PDB entry 5E9T | X-ray diffraction, 2.92 A resolution | chains C and D of the 4 polymer chains in the assembly

== Chain C ==
Protein: Glycosyltransferase Gtf1
From: Streptococcus gordonii
Notes: EC 2.4.1.-
Reference sequence: Q9AET5 (GTF1_STRGN); residue numbers follow UniProt; this construct covers 2-503
Sequence (503 residues; row label = number of the first residue in the row):
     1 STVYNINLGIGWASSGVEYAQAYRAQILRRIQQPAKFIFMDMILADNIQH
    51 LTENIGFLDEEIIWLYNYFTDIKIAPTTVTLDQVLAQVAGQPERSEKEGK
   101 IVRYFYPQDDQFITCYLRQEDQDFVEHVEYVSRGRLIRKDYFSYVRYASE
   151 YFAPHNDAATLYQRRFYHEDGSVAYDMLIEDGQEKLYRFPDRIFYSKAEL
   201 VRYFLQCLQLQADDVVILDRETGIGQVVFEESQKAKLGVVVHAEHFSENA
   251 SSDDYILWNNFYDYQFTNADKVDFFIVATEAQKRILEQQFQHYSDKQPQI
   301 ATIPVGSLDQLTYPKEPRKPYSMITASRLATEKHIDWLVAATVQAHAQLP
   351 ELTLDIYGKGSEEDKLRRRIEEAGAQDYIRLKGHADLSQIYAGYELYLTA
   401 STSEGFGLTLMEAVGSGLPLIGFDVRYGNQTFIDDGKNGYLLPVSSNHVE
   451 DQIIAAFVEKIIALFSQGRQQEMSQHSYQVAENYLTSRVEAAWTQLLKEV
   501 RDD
Sequence notes: expression tag (1); engineered mutation Phe-124 (Ser in Q9AET5)
Modified / non-standard residues: Mse-40, Mse-42, Mse-177, Mse-323, Mse-411, Mse-473 (selenomethionine; parent Met)
Swiss-Prot annotation at these positions:
  - binding site (UDP): Gly-16 to Tyr-19, Arg-328, Tyr-357, Gly-383 to Ala-385, Thr-409
  - binding site (N-acetyl-D-glucosamine): His-242, Gly-405 to Gly-407
From the paper describing this entry:
  - mutagenesis - E404Q: abolished catalytic activity
  - mutagenesis - Q226A/N249A/D263A/T267A: decreased binding to Glycosyltransferase-stabilizing protein Gtf2 (chain D)
  - higher-order assembly contacts with a neighbouring Glycosyltransferase-stabilizing protein Gtf2: Gln-226, Asn-249
  - catalytic residues: Glu-404 (citing earlier work)

== Chain D ==
Protein: Glycosyltransferase-stabilizing protein Gtf2
From: Streptococcus gordonii
Reference sequence: Q79T00 (GTF2_STRGN); residue numbers follow UniProt; this construct covers 2-447
Sequence (447 residues; numbered 1 to 447; the number before each row is that of its first residue):
     1 MIQLFDYYNQETQDLHDSLLAAGYACPTIVIEANGFLPDDMISPYTYFLG
    51 DEEGVDHPLFFNQVPVPPFWEITGDHQVARVSDMGEERARIHYASQARGR
   101 LVKQVDWLDKKGQLRLSERYNKQGRCFAKTAYKSGQEAFNTTYYSTDGQE
   151 RIVENHVTGDIILTLDQEPLRIFKSRVDFIRFFLERLDLDLDHILFNSLA
   201 YSFLVSHSLTGRAGQDILFWQEPLYDELPGNMQLILDNSQLRTQTIVIPD
   251 LATYEKAMSLAAADQQQKFLHLGYHYDFKRDNYLRKDALILTHSDQIEGL
   301 DTLVQSLPQLVFRIAALTEMSPKLLSMLSYKNVVLYQNASLKQIEQLYLE
   351 SDIYLDINHGGQVLQAVRKAFENNLLILGFEQTLHDRHYIAQQHIFDSSQ
   401 PAQLASILEEALCGVEQMRSALQAQGRHANDVPVSLYQETLQSLLGG
Not modelled in the structure: 446-447
Sequence notes: initiating methionine (1)
Modified / non-standard residues: Mse-1 (selenomethionine); Mse-41, Mse-84, Mse-232, Mse-258, Mse-320, Mse-327, Mse-418 (selenomethionine; parent Met)
Swiss-Prot annotation at these positions:
  - mutagenesis: Asp-6 (D6A: Defect in early glycosylation of GspB, decreased binding of partially glycosylated GspB. Nearly complete loss of glycosylation and binding to partially glycosylated GspB ...), Asp-14 (D14A: Mild defect in early glycosylation of GspB. Nearly complete loss of glycosylation and binding to partially glycosylated GspB; when associated with A-6 and A-222), Lys-111 (K111C: Increased GspB glycosylation, probably forms an intra-subunit disulfide bond that increases tetramerization), Glu-222 (E222A: Significant defect in glycosylation of GspB in vivo and in vitro, significantly decreased binding of partially glycosylated GspB ...)
From the paper describing this entry:
  - mutagenesis - D6A, D6A/D14A/E222A, D6A/E222A/H293A/D295A/E319A/S321A, D14A, E222A, E222A/H293A/D295A/E319A/S321A, H293A, D295A, E319A, S321A: decreased catalytic activity
  - mutagenesis - E222A: decreased binding to glycosylated GspB-F
  - mutagenesis - E11A, D75A, H76A, Q77A, Q362A, Q365A, D386A: unchanged catalytic activity
  - mutagenesis - N62A/D83A/E86A: decreased binding to Glycosyltransferase Gtf1 (chain C)
  - higher-order assembly contacts with a neighbouring Glycosyltransferase Gtf1: Asn-62

== Chain C / chain D interface ==
Residue-residue contacts - 67 pairs, chain C then chain D:
  Gln-87(C) with Pro-169(D); Leu-170(D), hydrogen bond (backbone-backbone)
  Val-88(C) with Pro-169(D); Leu-170(D)
  Ala-89(C) with Pro-169(D), hydrophobic; Leu-170(D), hydrogen bond (backbone-backbone); Arg-171(D)
  Asp-109(C) with Lys-174(D)
  Asp-110(C) with Lys-174(D)
  Gln-111(C) with Ile-172(D); Lys-174(D), hydrogen bond
  Tyr-130(C) with Leu-170(D); Ile-172(D), hydrophobic
  Ser-132(C) with Asp-160(D), hydrogen bond; Lys-174(D), hydrogen bond
  Arg-133(C) with Thr-158(D), hydrogen bond (side chain-backbone); Asp-160(D), salt bridge; Lys-174(D)
  Ile-137(C) with Thr-158(D); Asp-160(D); Ile-162(D), hydrophobic
  Arg-138(C) with Ile-162(D); Leu-170(D)
  Arg-146(C) with Glu-150(D), salt bridge
  Tyr-151(C) with Phe-139(D); Glu-150(D), hydrogen bond; Val-153(D), hydrophobic; Ile-162(D), hydrophobic
  Phe-152(C) with Phe-139(D); Asn-155(D), hydrogen bond (backbone-side chain)
  Ala-153(C) with Phe-139(D), hydrophobic; Val-157(D), hydrophobic
  Pro-154(C) with Val-157(D), hydrophobic; Thr-158(D)
  Tyr-162(C) with Lys-133(D); Phe-139(D), hydrophobic
  Gln-163(C) with Ala-131(D); Phe-139(D); Asn-140(D), hydrogen bond
  Arg-165(C) with Thr-142(D), hydrogen bond; Tyr-144(D), hydrogen bond; Glu-150(D), salt bridge
  Tyr-167(C) with Glu-150(D), hydrogen bond
  Asp-170(C) with Gln-149(D), hydrogen bond (backbone-side chain)
  Gly-171(C) with Gln-149(D)
  Ser-172(C) with Asp-147(D); Gly-148(D); Gln-149(D), hydrogen bond (backbone-side chain)
  Val-173(C) with Tyr-144(D), hydrophobic; Gly-148(D), hydrogen bond (backbone-backbone)
  Asp-176(C) with Lys-129(D), salt bridge
  Leu-178(C) with Arg-115(D); Tyr-132(D)
  Glu-180(C) with Arg-115(D), salt bridge; Ser-134(D)
  Leu-186(C) with Arg-115(D)
  Arg-188(C) with Trp-107(D); Leu-116(D); Glu-118(D), salt bridge
  Asp-191(C) with Pro-67(D)
  Arg-192(C) with Pro-68(D)
  Ile-193(C) with Trp-70(D), hydrophobic; Trp-107(D), hydrophobic
  Tyr-195(C) with Arg-88(D); Leu-108(D), hydrogen bond (side chain-backbone); Asp-109(D); Lys-110(D)
Other interface residues (no listed pair), chain C (36 interface residues in all): Ala-86, Arg-135, Lys-185
Other interface residues (no listed pair), chain D (39 interface residues in all): Pro-65, Val-66, Thr-164, Asp-178

== Overview ==
36 residues of chain C face 39 of chain D across their interface; the contacts include 16 hydrogen bonds and 6
salt bridges. Polar pairs include Arg-133(C)/Asp-160(D), Arg-146(C)/Glu-150(D) and Arg-165(C)/Glu-150(D). The
paper reports the catalytic residue Glu-404(C); D6A, D6A/D14A/E222A and D6A/E222A/H293A/D295A/E319A/S321A of
chain D, among others, reduce catalytic activity; 20 substitutions were tested in all.
Here chain C is Glycosyltransferase Gtf1 and chain D is Glycosyltransferase-stabilizing protein Gtf2, both
from Streptococcus gordonii. Entry 5E9T (Crystal structure of GtfA/B complex) was determined by X-ray
diffraction (same publication as 5E9U).
